Entry 3HMW (X-ray diffraction, 3.00 A resolution); this record covers chains L and H.

Chain L:
Name: Ustekinumab fab light chain
Source organism: Homo sapiens
Notes: antibody fragment or engineered binder
Amino-acid sequence (214 residues; each row starts with the number of its first residue):
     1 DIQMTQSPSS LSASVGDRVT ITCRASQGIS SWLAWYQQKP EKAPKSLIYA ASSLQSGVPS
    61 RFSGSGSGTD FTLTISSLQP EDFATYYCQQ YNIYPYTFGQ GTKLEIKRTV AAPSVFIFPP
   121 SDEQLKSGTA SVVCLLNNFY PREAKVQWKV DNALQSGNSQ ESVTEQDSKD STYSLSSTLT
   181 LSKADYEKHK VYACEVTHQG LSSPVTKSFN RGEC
Disulfide bonds: C23-C88, C134-C194
Bound ions: Cd2+ near D1 (its only coordinating residue here)

Chain H:
Name: Ustekinumab fab heavy chain
Source organism: Homo sapiens
Notes: antibody fragment or engineered binder
Amino-acid sequence (226 residues; each row starts with the number of its first residue):
     1 EVQLVQSGAE VKKPGESLKI SCKGSGYSFT TYWLGWVRQM PGKGLDWIGI MSPVDSDIRY
    61 SPSFQGQVTM SVDKSITTAY LQWNSLKASD TAMYYCARRR PGQGYFDFWG QGTLVTVSSS
   121 STKGPSVFPL APSSKSTSGG TAALGCLVKD YFPEPVTVSW NSGALTSGVH TFPAVLQSSG
   181 LYSLSSVVTV PSSSLGTQTY ICNVNHKPSN TKVDKRVEPK SCDKTH
Unresolved in the structure: 134-136, 222-226
Disulfide bonds: C22-C96, C146-C202

How chain L and chain H interact:
Contacting residue pairs - 73 pairs, chain L then chain H:
  W32(L) - Q103(H)
  A34(L) - Y105(H)  hydrophobic
  Y36(L) - Y105(H)
  Y36(L) - F106(H)  hydrogen bond (side chain-backbone)
  Y36(L) - W109(H)  hydrophobic
  Q38(L) - Q39(H)  hydrogen bond
  Q38(L) - Y95(H)
  K42(L) - Y95(H)
  A43(L) - Y95(H)  hydrophobic
  A43(L) - G110(H)
  P44(L) - Y95(H)
  P44(L) - W109(H)
  S46(L) - F106(H)  hydrogen bond (side chain-backbone)
  S46(L) - D107(H)  hydrogen bond (side chain-backbone)
  S46(L) - W109(H)  hydrogen bond
  Y49(L) - R100(H)  hydrogen bond
  Y49(L) - Q103(H)
  Y49(L) - Y105(H)  hydrophobic
  Q55(L) - Y105(H)  hydrogen bond
  Q55(L) - D107(H)
  Y87(L) - Q39(H)
  Y87(L) - G44(H)
  Y87(L) - L45(H)  hydrophobic
  Q89(L) - W47(H)
  Q89(L) - Y105(H)
  Y91(L) - Q103(H)  hydrogen bond
  Y91(L) - G104(H)
  Y91(L) - Y105(H)
  Y94(L) - W47(H)  hydrophobic
  Y94(L) - R59(H)
  Y94(L) - R99(H)  hydrogen bond
  P95(L) - W47(H)  hydrophobic
  P95(L) - S61(H)
  P95(L) - P62(H)
  Y96(L) - W47(H)
  Y96(L) - R99(H)  hydrogen bond
  Y96(L) - G104(H)
  F98(L) - L45(H)
  F98(L) - W47(H)
  F116(L) - A143(H)  hydrophobic
  F118(L) - L130(H)  hydrophobic
  F118(L) - A131(H)
  F118(L) - A143(H)
  F118(L) - L144(H)  hydrophobic
  P119(L) - K220(H)
  S121(L) - F128(H)
  S121(L) - P129(H)
  E123(L) - F128(H)
  E123(L) - P129(H)
  E123(L) - K215(H)  salt bridge
  Q124(L) - F128(H)
  Q124(L) - K149(H)
  S127(L) - F128(H)
  S131(L) - L147(H)
  S131(L) - K149(H)
  V133(L) - L130(H)  hydrophobic
  L135(L) - A143(H)  hydrophobic
  L135(L) - F172(H)  hydrophobic
  L135(L) - V187(H)  hydrophobic
  N137(L) - H170(H)
  N137(L) - T189(H)
  N138(L) - H170(H)
  Q160(L) - V175(H)
  Q160(L) - Q177(H)
  S162(L) - F172(H)
  S162(L) - P173(H)  hydrogen bond (side chain-backbone)
  S162(L) - V175(H)
  V163(L) - P173(H)
  T164(L) - F172(H)
  S174(L) - H170(H)
  S174(L) - F172(H)
  L175(L) - F172(H)  hydrophobic
  S176(L) - F172(H)
Interface residues without a listed pair, chain L (43 interface residues in all): A50, Q100, T129, E161, D167, T180, C214
Interface residues without a listed pair, chain H (42 interface residues in all): V37, K43, D46, I50, Q111, T141, A142, S221

Summary:
The interface between chain L and chain H involves 43 residues on one side and 42 on the other; the contacts
include 11 hydrogen bonds and 1 salt bridge. Polar contacts include E123(L)-K215(H), Y36(L)-F106(H) and
Q38(L)-Q39(H).
Chain L is Ustekinumab fab light chain and chain H is Ustekinumab fab heavy chain, both from Homo sapiens; the
structure, Crystal structure of ustekinumab FAB, was determined by X-ray diffraction together with 3HMX from
the same study.
